Entry 8VAR (electron microscopy, 3.90 A resolution); this record covers chains A and E of the 9 polymer chains in the assembly.

[Chain A]
Name: DNA polymerase III subunit delta
Organism: Escherichia coli
UniProtKB: P28630 (HOLA_ECOLI); residue numbers follow UniProt; this construct covers 1-343
Sequence (343 residues; row label = number of the first residue in the row):
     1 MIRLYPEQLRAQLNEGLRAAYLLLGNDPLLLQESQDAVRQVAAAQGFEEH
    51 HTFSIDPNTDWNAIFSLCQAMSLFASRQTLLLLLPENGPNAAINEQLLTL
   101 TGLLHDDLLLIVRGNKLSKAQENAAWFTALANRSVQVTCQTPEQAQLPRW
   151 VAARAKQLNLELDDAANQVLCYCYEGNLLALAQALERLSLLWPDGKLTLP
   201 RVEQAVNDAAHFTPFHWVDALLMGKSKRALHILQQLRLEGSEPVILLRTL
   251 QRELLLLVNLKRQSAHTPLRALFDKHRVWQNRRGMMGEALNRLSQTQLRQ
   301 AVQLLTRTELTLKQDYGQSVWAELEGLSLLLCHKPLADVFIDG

[Chain E]
Name: DNA polymerase III subunit delta'
Organism: Escherichia coli
UniProtKB: P28631 (HOLB_ECOLI); numbering as in UniProt (aligned over 1-334)
Sequence (337 residues; each row starts with the number of its first residue; numbers below 1 keep their minus sign (Gly-2 is residue -2)):
    -2 GPHMRWYPWLRPDFEKLVASYQAGRGHHALLIQALPGMGDDALIYALSRY
    48 LLCQQPQGHKSCGHCRGCQLMQAGTHPDYYTLAPEKGKNTLGVDAVREVT
    98 EKLNEHARLGGAKVVWVTDAALLTDAAANALLKTLEEPPAETWFFLATRE
   148 PERLLATLRSRCRLHYLAPPPEQYAVTWLSREVTMSQDALLAALRLSAGS
   198 PGAALALFQGDNWQARETLCQALAYSVPSGDWYSLLAALNHEQAPARLHW
   248 LATLLMDALKRHHGAAQVTNVDVPGLVAELANHLSPSRLQAILGDVCHIR
   298 EQLMSVTGINRELLITDLLLRIEHYLQPGVVLPVPHL
Not modelled in the structure: -2 to 0
Sequence notes: expression tag (-2 to 0)
Bound ions: Zn2+: Cys50, Cys59, Cys62, Cys65
Small-molecule neighbours: ADP / beryllium trifluoride: Glu133, Thr154, Arg158
From the paper describing this entry:
  - mutagenesis - K130A: decreased catalytic activity

[Interface between chain A and chain E]
Contacting residue pairs (26):
  Arg248(A) - Asn307(E)
  Gln251(A) - Asn307(E)  hydrogen bond
  Gln251(A) - Glu309(E)
  Asn259(A) - Tyr230(E)
  Arg262(A) - Asp228(E)  salt bridge
  Arg262(A) - Tyr230(E)
  Arg262(A) - Glu320(E)  salt bridge
  Arg299(A) - Leu317(E)
  Arg299(A) - His321(E)  hydrogen bond
  Val302(A) - Asp314(E)
  Gln303(A) - Asp314(E)  hydrogen bond (backbone-side chain)
  Gln303(A) - Arg318(E)
  Leu305(A) - Leu310(E)  hydrophobic
  Thr306(A) - Leu310(E)
  Thr306(A) - Leu311(E)
  Thr306(A) - Asp314(E)
  Glu309(A) - Asn307(E)  hydrogen bond (side chain-backbone)
  Glu309(A) - Leu310(E)
  Leu310(A) - Gln299(E)
  Leu310(A) - Ile306(E)  hydrophobic
  Lys313(A) - Thr304(E)
  Lys313(A) - Gly305(E)  hydrogen bond (side chain-backbone)
  Lys313(A) - Ile306(E)
  Lys313(A) - Asn307(E)
  Gln314(A) - Gln299(E)
  Gln314(A) - Val303(E)
Interface residues without a listed pair, chain A (15 interface residues in all): Leu255, Val258
Interface residues without a listed pair, chain E (17 interface residues in all): Thr313

[Overview]
15 residues of chain A face 17 of chain E across their interface; the contacts include 5 hydrogen bonds and 2
salt bridges. Among the polar pairs are Arg262(A)-Asp228(E), Arg262(A)-Glu320(E) and Gln251(A)-Asn307(E).
Bound to chain E: ADP / beryllium trifluoride. Cys50(E), Cys59(E), Cys62(E) and Cys65(E) coordinate Zn2+. From
the paper: K130A of chain E reduces catalytic activity.
Chain A is DNA polymerase III subunit delta and chain E is DNA polymerase III subunit delta', both from
Escherichia coli; the structure, Structure of the E. coli clamp loader bound to the beta clamp in a
Closed-DNA2 conformation, was determined by electron microscopy together with 8VAL, 8VAM, 8VAN, 8VAP, 8VAQ,
8VAS and 8VAT from the same study.
